8YRD - chains A and D of the 6 polymer chains in the assembly; structure by electron microscopy, 2.64 A resolution.

[Chain A (and D)]
Name: Methane monooxygenase
Source organism: Methylosinus sporium
Notes: chain D of this document is another copy of the same molecule, construct and numbering; everything in this record applies to it too
UniProt: Q27RN7 (Q27RN7_METSR); numbering as in UniProt (aligned over 1-526)
Amino-acid sequence (526 residues; each row starts with the number of its first residue):
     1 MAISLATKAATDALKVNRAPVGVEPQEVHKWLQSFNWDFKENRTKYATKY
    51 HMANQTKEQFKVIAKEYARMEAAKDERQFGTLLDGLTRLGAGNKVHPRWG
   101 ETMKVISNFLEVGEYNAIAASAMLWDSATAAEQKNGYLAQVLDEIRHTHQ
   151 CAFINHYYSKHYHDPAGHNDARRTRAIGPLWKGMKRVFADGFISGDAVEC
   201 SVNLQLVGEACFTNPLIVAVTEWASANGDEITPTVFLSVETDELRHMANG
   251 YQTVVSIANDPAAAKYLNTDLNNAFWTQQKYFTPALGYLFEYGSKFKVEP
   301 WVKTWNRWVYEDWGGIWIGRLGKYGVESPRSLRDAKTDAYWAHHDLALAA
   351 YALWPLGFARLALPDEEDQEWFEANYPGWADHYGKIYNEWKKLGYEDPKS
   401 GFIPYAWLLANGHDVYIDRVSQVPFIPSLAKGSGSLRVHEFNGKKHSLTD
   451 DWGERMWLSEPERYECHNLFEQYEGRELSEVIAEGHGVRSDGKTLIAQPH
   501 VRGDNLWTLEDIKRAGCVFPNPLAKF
Disordered / not traced: 1-15, 526
Metal / ion sites: Fe ion site 1: Glu114, Glu144, His147; Fe ion site 2: Glu144, Glu209, Glu243, His246
What the authors report for this chain:
  - Fe ion coordination: Glu144, His147, Glu243

[Chain A / chain D interface]
Contacting residue pairs - 18 pairs, chain A then chain D:
  Glu76(A) - Glu76(D)
  Arg77(A) - Gly80(D)
  Arg77(A) - Leu83(D)
  Gly80(A) - Arg77(D)
  Gly80(A) - Thr81(D)  hydrogen bond (backbone-side chain)
  Thr81(A) - Gly80(D)  hydrogen bond (side chain-backbone)
  Thr81(A) - Asp84(D)  hydrogen bond
  Thr81(A) - Gly85(D)
  Leu83(A) - Arg77(D)
  Asp84(A) - Thr81(D)  hydrogen bond
  Gly85(A) - Thr81(D)
  Arg88(A) - Glu230(D)
  Arg88(A) - Thr234(D)  hydrogen bond
  Leu89(A) - Leu89(D)  hydrophobic
  Leu89(A) - Glu230(D)
  Glu230(A) - Arg88(D)
  Glu230(A) - Leu89(D)
  Thr234(A) - Arg88(D)  hydrogen bond
Other interface residues (no listed pair), chain A (13 interface residues in all): Phe79, Leu237
Other interface residues (no listed pair), chain D (13 interface residues in all): Phe79, Leu237

[In short]
The chain A/chain D interface involves 13 residues from each chain; the contacts include 6 hydrogen bonds.
Among the polar pairs are Gly80(A)-Thr81(D), Thr81(A)-Asp84(D) and Arg88(A)-Thr234(D). The Fe ion site 1 is
built by Glu114(A), Glu144(A) and His147(A). From the paper: Fe ion coordination by Glu144(A), His147(A) and
Glu243(A).
Both chains are Methane monooxygenase (Methylosinus sporium). Entry 8YRD (Cryo-EM structure of hydroxylase in
soluble methane monooxygenase from Methylosinus sporium 5) was determined by electron microscopy together with
8XIW from the same study.
